Entry 8EQP (X-ray diffraction, 2.30 A resolution); this record covers chain A.

== Chain A ==
Molecule: Thiol:disulfide interchange protein DsbA
From: Escherichia coli K-12
UniProt: P0AEG4 (DSBA_ECOLI); residues 1-189 here correspond to UniProt positions 20-208 (UniProt number = residue number + 19)
Chain sequence (189 residues; each row starts with the number of its first residue):
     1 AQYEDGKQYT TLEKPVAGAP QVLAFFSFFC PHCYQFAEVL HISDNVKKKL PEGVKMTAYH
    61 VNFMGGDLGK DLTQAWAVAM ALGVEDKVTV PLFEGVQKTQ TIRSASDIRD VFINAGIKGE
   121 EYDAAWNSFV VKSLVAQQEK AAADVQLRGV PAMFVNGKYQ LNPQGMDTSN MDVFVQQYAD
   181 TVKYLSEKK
Disordered / not traced: 189
Sequence notes: engineered mutation Ala-24 (Glu43 in P0AEG4), Ala-37 (Glu56 in P0AEG4), Ala-58 (Lys77 in P0AEG4)
Disulfides: Cys-30/Cys-33
Small-molecule neighbours: citrate anion (FLC): His-32, Gln-35, Phe-36, Leu-40, Pro-151, Thr-168, Met-171, Phe-174
What the authors report for this chain:
  - mutagenesis - E24A/E37A/K58A, E37A: decreased catalytic activity on ASST
  - mutagenesis - E24A (2.9-fold), E24A/K58A, K58A (1.9-fold): decreased catalytic activity
  - mutagenesis - E37A: decreased catalytic activity on PapD peptide
  - catalytic residues: Cys-33 (proposed by the authors, not directly observed)
  - catalytic residues: Cys-30 (citing earlier work)

== Summary ==
Ligands of chain A: citrate anion. From the paper: catalytic residues Cys-33 and Cys-30; E24A, E24A/K58A and
K58A reduce catalytic activity; 5 substitutions were tested in all.
Chain A is Thiol:disulfide interchange protein DsbA (Escherichia coli K-12); the structure, Crystal structure
of E.coli DsbA mutant E24A/E37A/K58A, was determined by X-ray diffraction together with 8EOC, 8EQO, 8EQQ and
8EQR from the same study.
